PDB entry 1GTH | X-ray diffraction, 2.25 A resolution | chains A and B

== Chain A (and B) ==
Name: Dihydropyrimidine dehydrogenase
Organism: Sus scrofa
Notes: EC 1.3.1.2; chain B of this document is another copy of the same molecule, construct and numbering; everything in this record applies to it too
UniProt: Q28943 (DPYD_PIG); residues 1-1025 here = UniProt positions 1-1025
Chain sequence (1025 residues; numbered 1 to 1025; the number before each row is that of its first residue):
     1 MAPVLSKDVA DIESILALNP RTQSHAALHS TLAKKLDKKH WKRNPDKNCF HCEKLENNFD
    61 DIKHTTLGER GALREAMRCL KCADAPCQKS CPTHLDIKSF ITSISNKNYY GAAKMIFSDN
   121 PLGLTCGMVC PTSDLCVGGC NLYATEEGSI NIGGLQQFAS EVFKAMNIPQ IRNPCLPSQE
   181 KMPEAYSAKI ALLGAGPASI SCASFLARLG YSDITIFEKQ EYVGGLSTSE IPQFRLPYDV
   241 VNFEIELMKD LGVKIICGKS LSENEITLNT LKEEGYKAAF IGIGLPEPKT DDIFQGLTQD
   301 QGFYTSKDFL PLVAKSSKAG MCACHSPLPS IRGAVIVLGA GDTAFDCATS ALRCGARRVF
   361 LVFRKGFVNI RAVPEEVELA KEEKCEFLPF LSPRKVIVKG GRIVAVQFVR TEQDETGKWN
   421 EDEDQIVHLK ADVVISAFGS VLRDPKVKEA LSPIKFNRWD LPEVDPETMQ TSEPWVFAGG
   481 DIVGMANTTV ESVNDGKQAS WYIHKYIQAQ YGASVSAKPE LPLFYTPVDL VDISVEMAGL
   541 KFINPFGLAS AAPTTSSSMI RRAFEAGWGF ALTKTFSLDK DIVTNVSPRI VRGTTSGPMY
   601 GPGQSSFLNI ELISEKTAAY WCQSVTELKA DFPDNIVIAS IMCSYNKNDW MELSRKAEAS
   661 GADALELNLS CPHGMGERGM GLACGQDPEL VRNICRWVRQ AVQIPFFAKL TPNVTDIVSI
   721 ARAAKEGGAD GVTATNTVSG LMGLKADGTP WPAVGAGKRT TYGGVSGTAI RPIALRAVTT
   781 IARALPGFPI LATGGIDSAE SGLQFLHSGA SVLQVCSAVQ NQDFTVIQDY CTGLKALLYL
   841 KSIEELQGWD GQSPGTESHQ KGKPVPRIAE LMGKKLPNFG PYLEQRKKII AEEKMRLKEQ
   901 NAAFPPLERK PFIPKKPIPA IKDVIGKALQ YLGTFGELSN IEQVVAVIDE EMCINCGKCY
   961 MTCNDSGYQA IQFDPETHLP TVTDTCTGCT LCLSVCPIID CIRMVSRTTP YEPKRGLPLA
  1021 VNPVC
Unresolved in the structure: 1, 1021-1025 (chain B: 1, 901-907, 1021-1025)
Sequence notes: conflict D60 (Gly in Q28943)
Small-molecule neighbours:
  - FAD (flavin-adenine dinucleotide): V129, C130, P131, G194, A195, G196, P197, A198, F217, E218, K219, Q220, Y222, G225, L226, E230, I231, R235, K259, S260, L261, G282, I283, G284, P286, K307, L310, T343, D346, V447, G479, G480, D481, N487, T488, T489, S492
  - FMN (flavin mononucleotide): A549, S550, A551, A552, K574, T575, I590, N609, E611, L612, I613, S640, E666, N668, K709, T735, N736, T737, S766, G767, I770, T793, G794, G795, I796, Q814, V815, C816, S817, Q820
  - IDH ((5S)-5-iododihydro-2,4(1h,3h)-pyrimidinedione): N609, E611, L612, N668, S670, C671, P672, H673, N736, T737
  - NADPH (NDP; NADPH dihydro-nicotinamide-adenine-dinucleotide phosphate): P131, K289, D291, G339, A340, G341, D342, T343, A344, R364, K365, R371, V373, S392, P393, A437, F438, G439, N487, T488
  - 4Fe-4S cluster (SF4), molecule 1: C79, L80, K81, C82, A85, P86, C87, I97, K98, I101, G139, C140, N141, L142, I150, I152
  - 4Fe-4S cluster (SF4), molecule 2: C91, P92, T93, L95, I97, N120, C126, G127, C130, T132, L135, C136, I152, G153, Q156, V490
  - 4Fe-4S cluster (SF4), molecule 3: A946, C963, Y968, A970, I971, V982, C986, T987, G988, C989, T990, L991, C992, M1004
  - 4Fe-4S cluster (SF4), molecule 4: I948, C953, I954, N955, C956, G957, K958, C959, F973, P980, C996, P997, I998, C1001, I1002
UniProt features mapped onto this chain:
  - active site: C671 (Proton acceptor)
  - binding site ([4Fe-4S] cluster): C79, C82, C87, C91, C130, C136, C140, Q156, C953, C956, C959, C963, C986, C989, C992, C996
  - binding site (FAD): V129, G194 to A198, E218 to L226, R235, L261, G480 to T489
  - binding site (NADP(+)): A340 to T343, R364, K365, R371, A437 to G439, D481 to N487
  - binding site (FMN): S550, K574, T575, K709, G767, T793 to G795, C816, S817
  - binding site (substrate): N609, N668 to S670, N736, T737
  - modified residue: K384 (N6-acetyllysine)
  - mutagenesis: C126 (C126A: No effect on enzyme activity. Reduced iron content), Q156 (Q156E: Loss of enzyme activity. Reduces iron content), R235 (R235A/K: Loss of enzyme activity. Loss of FAD binding), S670 (S670A: Strongly reduced affinity for uracil. Reduces enzyme activity by 30%), C671 (C671A: Reduces catalytic activity by 99%), H673 (H673Q: Reduces activity by 50%)
Reported in the primary citation:
  - binding site for NADPH: D342, R364, F438, N487
  - conformationally variable residues (loop rearrangement, side-chain flip): A340 to A344, R364, F438, M485 to T488, L669, S670 to L682, A683
  - contacts within the chain: D342-V373 (hydrogen bond), N487-E491 (hydrogen bond), T488-E491 (hydrogen bond), V583-M675 (hydrophobic contact), E611-H673 (backbone contact), L612-M675 (hydrophobic contact), I613-M675 (hydrophobic contact), M642-M675 (hydrophobic contact), S670-K709 (hydrogen bond), S670-N736 (hydrogen bond), I582-R678, M642-M680 (hydrophobic contact)
  - binding site for 5-iodouracil: N609, T737
  - catalytic residues: C671 (citing earlier work)
  - binding site for flavin mononucleotide: I590, K709
  - binding site for IDH: C671
  - binding site for uracil: N609, C671, H673, T737
  - self-association interface (contacts with another copy of this molecule); pairs are residue here / residue on that copy: E677-F935 (hydrogen bond), E677-G936 (hydrogen bond)
  - 4Fe-4S cluster coordination: C130, C989
  - binding site for flavin-adenine dinucleotide: C130, R235, T489, V490
  - catalytic residues: R235 (proposed by the authors, not directly observed)

== Interface between chain A and chain B ==
Residue-residue contacts (542; chain A residue first):
  A2(A) - Q623(B)
  P3(A) - Q623(B)  hydrogen bond (backbone-side chain)
  P3(A) - E627(B)
  V4(A) - E627(B)
  L5(A) - S557(B)
  L5(A) - Y620(B)  hydrophobic
  L5(A) - Q623(B)
  L5(A) - S624(B)
  L5(A) - E627(B)  hydrogen bond (backbone-side chain)
  S6(A) - S557(B)
  S6(A) - S558(B)
  S6(A) - R561(B)  hydrogen bond
  S6(A) - E627(B)  hydrogen bond (backbone-side chain)
  S6(A) - L628(B)
  K7(A) - R561(B)
  D8(A) - S558(B)  hydrogen bond
  D8(A) - R562(B)  salt bridge
  L16(A) - R562(B)
  L18(A) - D84(B)
  N19(A) - R562(B)
  P20(A) - K98(B)
  P20(A) - D823(B)
  P20(A) - T825(B)
  R21(A) - T825(B)
  T22(A) - T825(B)
  T22(A) - Q828(B)
  S24(A) - L523(B)
  H25(A) - E520(B)
  H25(A) - L521(B)
  H25(A) - L523(B)
  A26(A) - S118(B)
  A26(A) - D119(B)
  A26(A) - F205(B)  hydrophobic
  A26(A) - L521(B)  hydrogen bond (backbone-backbone)
  A26(A) - P522(B)
  A26(A) - L523(B)
  A27(A) - H94(B)
  A27(A) - D119(B)  hydrogen bond (backbone-side chain)
  A27(A) - K497(B)  hydrogen bond (backbone-side chain)
  L28(A) - Q498(B)
  L28(A) - P519(B)  hydrophobic
  L28(A) - L521(B)  hydrophobic
  H29(A) - H94(B)
  H29(A) - N494(B)  hydrogen bond (backbone-side chain)
  H29(A) - Q498(B)  hydrogen bond (backbone-side chain)
  S30(A) - P466(B)
  S30(A) - E467(B)
  S30(A) - N494(B)
  S30(A) - Q498(B)  hydrogen bond (backbone-side chain)
  T31(A) - E491(B)  hydrogen bond (side chain-backbone)
  T31(A) - N494(B)  hydrogen bond
  T31(A) - D495(B)  hydrogen bond
  L32(A) - P466(B)  hydrophobic
  L32(A) - M485(B)  hydrophobic
  K34(A) - Q88(B)  hydrogen bond (side chain-backbone)
  K34(A) - K89(B)  hydrogen bond (side chain-backbone)
  K34(A) - C91(B)  hydrogen bond (side chain-backbone)
  K34(A) - P92(B)
  K34(A) - H94(B)  hydrogen bond
  K35(A) - M485(B)  hydrogen bond (side chain-backbone)
  K35(A) - N487(B)
  K35(A) - E491(B)  salt bridge
  D37(A) - K89(B)
  K38(A) - D134(B)  salt bridge
  W41(A) - P86(B)  hydrophobic
  W41(A) - K89(B)
  W41(A) - G139(B)
  K42(A) - S133(B)  hydrogen bond (side chain-backbone)
  K42(A) - G138(B)
  R43(A) - G138(B)  hydrogen bond (backbone-backbone)
  R43(A) - G139(B)
  R43(A) - C140(B)
  R43(A) - N141(B)  hydrogen bond
  R43(A) - Y143(B)
  R43(A) - A144(B)
  N44(A) - S133(B)  hydrogen bond (side chain-backbone)
  N44(A) - G138(B)
  N44(A) - Y143(B)
  P45(A) - Y143(B)
  K47(A) - D134(B)
  K47(A) - R371(B)  hydrogen bond (side chain-backbone)
  K47(A) - V373(B)
  F50(A) - V368(B)
  F50(A) - N369(B)
  F50(A) - R371(B)
  T66(A) - E146(B)
  L67(A) - E146(B)
  G68(A) - E146(B)  hydrogen bond (backbone-side chain)
  R70(A) - T145(B)
  R70(A) - E146(B)  salt bridge
  R70(A) - E147(B)  salt bridge
  G71(A) - E146(B)
  L73(A) - P598(B)  hydrophobic
  R74(A) - R78(B)
  R74(A) - E147(B)  salt bridge
  R74(A) - M599(B)
  M77(A) - S596(B)
  M77(A) - P598(B)  hydrophobic
  R78(A) - R74(B)
  L80(A) - I954(B)  hydrophobic
  L80(A) - C956(B)  hydrophobic
  L80(A) - K958(B)
  L80(A) - P997(B)  hydrophobic
  K81(A) - M961(B)
  C82(A) - C956(B)
  C82(A) - M961(B)
  A83(A) - C956(B)  hydrogen bond (backbone-backbone)
  A83(A) - M961(B)
  A83(A) - F973(B)
  D84(A) - L18(B)
  D84(A) - H978(B)  salt bridge
  P86(A) - W41(B)  hydrophobic
  Q88(A) - K34(B)  hydrogen bond (backbone-side chain)
  K89(A) - K34(B)  hydrogen bond (backbone-side chain)
  K89(A) - D37(B)
  K89(A) - W41(B)
  C91(A) - K34(B)  hydrogen bond (backbone-side chain)
  P92(A) - K34(B)
  H94(A) - A27(B)
  H94(A) - H29(B)
  H94(A) - K34(B)  hydrogen bond
  K98(A) - P20(B)
  K98(A) - M961(B)
  S118(A) - A26(B)
  D119(A) - A26(B)
  D119(A) - A27(B)  hydrogen bond (side chain-backbone)
  S133(A) - K42(B)  hydrogen bond (backbone-side chain)
  S133(A) - N44(B)  hydrogen bond (backbone-side chain)
  D134(A) - K38(B)  salt bridge
  D134(A) - K42(B)  salt bridge
  D134(A) - K47(B)
  L135(A) - K38(B)
  G138(A) - K42(B)
  G138(A) - R43(B)  hydrogen bond (backbone-backbone)
  G138(A) - N44(B)
  G139(A) - W41(B)
  G139(A) - R43(B)
  C140(A) - R43(B)
  N141(A) - R43(B)  hydrogen bond
  N141(A) - I954(B)
  N141(A) - N955(B)  hydrogen bond (side chain-backbone)
  N141(A) - C956(B)
  Y143(A) - R43(B)
  Y143(A) - N44(B)
  Y143(A) - P45(B)
  Y143(A) - K861(B)  hydrogen bond (backbone-side chain)
  A144(A) - R43(B)
  A144(A) - Q860(B)
  A144(A) - K861(B)
  A144(A) - I954(B)  hydrophobic
  T145(A) - R70(B)
  T145(A) - K861(B)
  T145(A) - I954(B)
  E146(A) - T66(B)
  E146(A) - L67(B)
  E146(A) - G68(B)  hydrogen bond (side chain-backbone)
  E146(A) - R70(B)  salt bridge
  E146(A) - G71(B)
  E146(A) - K861(B)
  E146(A) - G862(B)
  E147(A) - R70(B)  salt bridge
  E147(A) - R74(B)  salt bridge
  F205(A) - A26(B)  hydrophobic
  G366(A) - E386(B)
  F367(A) - F367(B)  hydrophobic
  F367(A) - E386(B)  hydrogen bond (backbone-side chain)
  V368(A) - F50(B)
  V368(A) - K384(B)
  V368(A) - E386(B)
  N369(A) - F50(B)
  R371(A) - K47(B)  hydrogen bond (backbone-side chain)
  R371(A) - F50(B)
  V373(A) - K47(B)
  K384(A) - V368(B)
  E386(A) - G366(B)
  E386(A) - F367(B)  hydrogen bond (side chain-backbone)
  E386(A) - V368(B)  hydrogen bond (side chain-backbone)
  E386(A) - F390(B)
  F387(A) - P389(B)
  L388(A) - F390(B)  hydrophobic
  P389(A) - F387(B)
  P389(A) - P389(B)
  F390(A) - E386(B)
  F390(A) - L388(B)  hydrophobic
  R410(A) - L391(B)
  R410(A) - R410(B)
  R410(A) - V427(B)
  Q413(A) - R358(B)
  E415(A) - K430(B)  salt bridge
  Q425(A) - H428(B)
  V427(A) - R410(B)
  H428(A) - Q425(B)
  P466(A) - S30(B)
  P466(A) - L32(B)  hydrophobic
  E467(A) - S30(B)
  M485(A) - L32(B)  hydrophobic
  M485(A) - K35(B)  hydrogen bond (backbone-side chain)
  N487(A) - K35(B)
  E491(A) - T31(B)  hydrogen bond (backbone-side chain)
  E491(A) - K35(B)  salt bridge
  N494(A) - H29(B)  hydrogen bond (side chain-backbone)
  N494(A) - S30(B)
  N494(A) - T31(B)  hydrogen bond
  D495(A) - T31(B)  hydrogen bond
  K497(A) - A27(B)  hydrogen bond (side chain-backbone)
  Q498(A) - L28(B)
  Q498(A) - H29(B)  hydrogen bond (side chain-backbone)
  Q498(A) - S30(B)  hydrogen bond (side chain-backbone)
  P519(A) - L28(B)  hydrophobic
  E520(A) - H25(B)
  L521(A) - H25(B)
  L521(A) - A26(B)  hydrogen bond (backbone-backbone)
  L521(A) - L28(B)  hydrophobic
  P522(A) - A26(B)
  L523(A) - Q23(B)
  L523(A) - S24(B)
  L523(A) - H25(B)
  L523(A) - A26(B)
  A552(A) - S966(B)
  P553(A) - D965(B)
  P553(A) - S966(B)
  T555(A) - Y968(B)
  S557(A) - L5(B)
  S557(A) - S6(B)
  S558(A) - S6(B)
  S558(A) - D8(B)  hydrogen bond
  M559(A) - N964(B)
  M559(A) - D965(B)
  M559(A) - S966(B)
  M559(A) - G967(B)
  M559(A) - Q969(B)
  R561(A) - S6(B)  hydrogen bond (side chain-backbone)
  R562(A) - D8(B)  salt bridge
  R562(A) - L16(B)
  R562(A) - N19(B)
  R562(A) - N964(B)  hydrogen bond (side chain-backbone)
  R562(A) - D965(B)  salt bridge
  R562(A) - Q969(B)
  D579(A) - L1019(B)
  I582(A) - R1015(B)
  V583(A) - R1015(B)  hydrogen bond (backbone-side chain)
  T584(A) - P1013(B)
  T584(A) - R1015(B)  hydrogen bond
  N585(A) - Q943(B)  hydrogen bond (backbone-side chain)
  V586(A) - F935(B)  hydrophobic
  V586(A) - S939(B)
  V586(A) - Q943(B)
  S587(A) - E942(B)
  S587(A) - Q943(B)  hydrogen bond
  S587(A) - V944(B)  hydrogen bond (side chain-backbone)
  S587(A) - T987(B)
  S587(A) - G988(B)
  P588(A) - V944(B)
  P588(A) - G988(B)
  P588(A) - T990(B)
  R589(A) - Y968(B)  hydrogen bond
  R589(A) - T987(B)  hydrogen bond
  R589(A) - C989(B)  hydrogen bond (backbone-backbone)
  R589(A) - T990(B)
  I590(A) - C989(B)  hydrogen bond (backbone-backbone)
  I590(A) - T990(B)
  I590(A) - L991(B)  hydrophobic
  I590(A) - S994(B)  hydrogen bond (backbone-side chain)
  V591(A) - S994(B)
  R592(A) - S994(B)  hydrogen bond (backbone-side chain)
  T595(A) - S605(B)
  T595(A) - T768(B)  hydrogen bond (backbone-side chain)
  T595(A) - A769(B)
  T595(A) - P772(B)
  S596(A) - M77(B)
  S596(A) - S596(B)
  P598(A) - L73(B)  hydrophobic
  P598(A) - M77(B)  hydrophobic
  M599(A) - R74(B)
  M599(A) - M77(B)  hydrophobic
  Y600(A) - C996(B)
  Y600(A) - P997(B)
  Y600(A) - I999(B)  hydrophobic
  G601(A) - K958(B)
  G601(A) - V995(B)
  G601(A) - C996(B)
  G601(A) - P997(B)
  P602(A) - K958(B)
  Q604(A) - S994(B)
  S605(A) - T595(B)
  F607(A) - L991(B)  hydrophobic
  I610(A) - F935(B)
  L612(A) - F935(B)  hydrophobic
  E615(A) - Y1011(B)
  E615(A) - P1013(B)
  E615(A) - K1014(B)
  E615(A) - R1015(B)  hydrogen bond (backbone-side chain)
  K616(A) - K1014(B)
  K616(A) - R1015(B)
  K616(A) - G1016(B)
  T617(A) - R1015(B)  hydrogen bond (backbone-backbone)
  T617(A) - L1017(B)
  T617(A) - L1019(B)
  A619(A) - L1017(B)
  Y620(A) - L5(B)  hydrophobic
  Y620(A) - R1015(B)
  Y620(A) - G1016(B)
  Y620(A) - L1017(B)
  Q623(A) - A2(B)
  Q623(A) - P3(B)  hydrogen bond (side chain-backbone)
  Q623(A) - L5(B)
  S624(A) - L5(B)
  E627(A) - P3(B)
  E627(A) - V4(B)
  E627(A) - L5(B)  hydrogen bond (side chain-backbone)
  E627(A) - S6(B)  hydrogen bond
  L628(A) - S6(B)
  G674(A) - F935(B)
  E677(A) - T934(B)
  E677(A) - F935(B)  hydrogen bond (side chain-backbone)
  E677(A) - G936(B)  hydrogen bond (side chain-backbone)
  Q686(A) - T715(B)
  V714(A) - T715(B)
  T715(A) - Q686(B)
  T715(A) - V714(B)
  T715(A) - T715(B)  hydrogen bond (backbone-side chain)
  V738(A) - I773(B)  hydrophobic
  S739(A) - R776(B)  hydrogen bond
  G740(A) - P772(B)
  G740(A) - R776(B)
  L741(A) - P772(B)  hydrogen bond (backbone-backbone)
  L741(A) - L775(B)
  L741(A) - T779(B)
  L741(A) - L932(B)  hydrophobic
  M742(A) - P772(B)  hydrophobic
  G743(A) - L775(B)
  G743(A) - Q804(B)
  L744(A) - Q804(B)  hydrogen bond (backbone-side chain)
  L744(A) - S808(B)
  L744(A) - A928(B)  hydrophobic
  K745(A) - D850(B)
  A746(A) - L803(B)
  A746(A) - H807(B)
  A746(A) - K841(B)  hydrogen bond (backbone-side chain)
  A746(A) - D850(B)  hydrogen bond (backbone-side chain)
  A746(A) - G851(B)
  G748(A) - H807(B)
  G748(A) - A928(B)
  G748(A) - Y931(B)
  T749(A) - Y931(B)
  P750(A) - Y931(B)
  V754(A) - S939(B)
  G755(A) - E942(B)
  A756(A) - E942(B)  hydrogen bond (backbone-side chain)
  G757(A) - Y931(B)
  K758(A) - Y931(B)
  R759(A) - Q930(B)  hydrogen bond (side chain-backbone)
  R759(A) - Y931(B)
  R759(A) - L932(B)  hydrogen bond (side chain-backbone)
  R759(A) - G933(B)
  R759(A) - E937(B)  salt bridge
  R759(A) - L938(B)
  T760(A) - Y931(B)  hydrogen bond (backbone-backbone)
  T760(A) - L932(B)
  T760(A) - G933(B)  hydrogen bond (backbone-backbone)
  T760(A) - L938(B)
  T761(A) - G933(B)  hydrogen bond (side chain-backbone)
  T761(A) - T934(B)
  T761(A) - F935(B)
  T761(A) - L938(B)
  Y762(A) - R776(B)
  Y762(A) - T779(B)  hydrogen bond
  Y762(A) - T780(B)  hydrogen bond (side chain-backbone)
  V765(A) - P772(B)  hydrophobic
  T768(A) - T595(B)  hydrogen bond (side chain-backbone)
  A769(A) - T595(B)
  R771(A) - T594(B)
  P772(A) - T595(B)
  P772(A) - G740(B)
  P772(A) - L741(B)  hydrogen bond (backbone-backbone)
  P772(A) - M742(B)  hydrophobic
  P772(A) - V765(B)  hydrophobic
  I773(A) - V738(B)  hydrophobic
  I773(A) - I773(B)  hydrophobic
  L775(A) - L741(B)
  L775(A) - G743(B)
  R776(A) - S739(B)  hydrogen bond
  R776(A) - G740(B)
  R776(A) - Y762(B)
  T779(A) - L741(B)
  T779(A) - Y762(B)  hydrogen bond
  T780(A) - Y762(B)  hydrogen bond (backbone-side chain)
  L803(A) - A746(B)
  Q804(A) - G743(B)
  Q804(A) - L744(B)  hydrogen bond (side chain-backbone)
  H807(A) - A746(B)
  H807(A) - G748(B)
  S808(A) - L744(B)
  V819(A) - D965(B)
  V819(A) - S966(B)
  Q820(A) - T962(B)  hydrogen bond (backbone-side chain)
  Q820(A) - S966(B)  hydrogen bond (backbone-side chain)
  Q820(A) - L991(B)
  Q820(A) - V995(B)
  N821(A) - K958(B)  hydrogen bond (backbone-side chain)
  Q822(A) - M961(B)
  D823(A) - P20(B)
  D823(A) - M961(B)
  D823(A) - D965(B)
  F824(A) - D965(B)  hydrogen bond (backbone-side chain)
  T825(A) - P20(B)
  T825(A) - R21(B)
  T825(A) - T22(B)
  Q828(A) - T22(B)
  K841(A) - A746(B)  hydrogen bond (side chain-backbone)
  D850(A) - K745(B)
  D850(A) - A746(B)  hydrogen bond (side chain-backbone)
  G851(A) - A746(B)
  Q860(A) - A144(B)
  K861(A) - Y143(B)  hydrogen bond (side chain-backbone)
  K861(A) - A144(B)
  K861(A) - T145(B)
  K861(A) - E146(B)
  G862(A) - E146(B)
  A928(A) - L744(B)  hydrophobic
  A928(A) - G748(B)
  Q930(A) - R759(B)  hydrogen bond (backbone-side chain)
  Y931(A) - G748(B)
  Y931(A) - T749(B)
  Y931(A) - P750(B)
  Y931(A) - G757(B)
  Y931(A) - K758(B)
  Y931(A) - R759(B)
  Y931(A) - T760(B)  hydrogen bond (backbone-backbone)
  L932(A) - L741(B)  hydrophobic
  L932(A) - R759(B)  hydrogen bond (backbone-side chain)
  L932(A) - T760(B)
  G933(A) - R759(B)
  G933(A) - T760(B)  hydrogen bond (backbone-backbone)
  G933(A) - T761(B)  hydrogen bond (backbone-side chain)
  T934(A) - E677(B)  hydrogen bond
  T934(A) - T761(B)
  F935(A) - I610(B)
  F935(A) - L612(B)  hydrophobic
  F935(A) - G674(B)
  F935(A) - E677(B)  hydrogen bond (backbone-side chain)
  F935(A) - T761(B)
  G936(A) - E677(B)  hydrogen bond (backbone-side chain)
  E937(A) - R759(B)  salt bridge
  L938(A) - R759(B)
  L938(A) - T760(B)
  L938(A) - T761(B)
  S939(A) - V586(B)
  S939(A) - V754(B)
  N940(A) - V586(B)
  E942(A) - S587(B)
  E942(A) - G755(B)
  E942(A) - A756(B)  hydrogen bond (side chain-backbone)
  Q943(A) - N585(B)  hydrogen bond (side chain-backbone)
  Q943(A) - V586(B)
  Q943(A) - S587(B)  hydrogen bond
  V944(A) - S587(B)  hydrogen bond (backbone-side chain)
  V944(A) - P588(B)
  I954(A) - L80(B)  hydrophobic
  I954(A) - N141(B)
  I954(A) - A144(B)  hydrophobic
  I954(A) - T145(B)
  N955(A) - N141(B)
  C956(A) - L80(B)  hydrophobic
  C956(A) - C82(B)
  C956(A) - A83(B)  hydrogen bond (backbone-backbone)
  C956(A) - N141(B)
  K958(A) - L80(B)
  K958(A) - G601(B)
  K958(A) - P602(B)
  K958(A) - N821(B)  hydrogen bond (side chain-backbone)
  M961(A) - K81(B)
  M961(A) - C82(B)
  M961(A) - A83(B)
  M961(A) - K98(B)
  M961(A) - Q822(B)
  M961(A) - D823(B)
  T962(A) - Q820(B)  hydrogen bond (side chain-backbone)
  N964(A) - M559(B)
  N964(A) - R562(B)  hydrogen bond (backbone-side chain)
  D965(A) - P553(B)
  D965(A) - M559(B)
  D965(A) - R562(B)  salt bridge
  D965(A) - V819(B)
  D965(A) - D823(B)
  D965(A) - F824(B)  hydrogen bond (side chain-backbone)
  S966(A) - A552(B)
  S966(A) - P553(B)
  S966(A) - M559(B)
  S966(A) - V819(B)
  S966(A) - Q820(B)  hydrogen bond (side chain-backbone)
  G967(A) - M559(B)
  Y968(A) - T555(B)
  Y968(A) - R589(B)  hydrogen bond
  Q969(A) - M559(B)  hydrogen bond
  Q969(A) - R562(B)
  F973(A) - A83(B)
  H978(A) - D84(B)  salt bridge
  T987(A) - S587(B)
  T987(A) - R589(B)  hydrogen bond
  G988(A) - S587(B)
  G988(A) - P588(B)
  C989(A) - R589(B)  hydrogen bond (backbone-backbone)
  C989(A) - I590(B)  hydrogen bond (backbone-backbone)
  T990(A) - P588(B)
  T990(A) - R589(B)
  T990(A) - I590(B)
  L991(A) - I590(B)  hydrophobic
  L991(A) - F607(B)  hydrophobic
  L991(A) - Q820(B)
  S994(A) - I590(B)  hydrogen bond (side chain-backbone)
  S994(A) - V591(B)
  S994(A) - R592(B)  hydrogen bond (side chain-backbone)
  S994(A) - Q604(B)
  V995(A) - G601(B)
  V995(A) - Q820(B)
  C996(A) - Y600(B)
  C996(A) - G601(B)
  P997(A) - L80(B)  hydrophobic
  P997(A) - Y600(B)
  P997(A) - G601(B)
  I999(A) - Y600(B)  hydrophobic
  Y1011(A) - E615(B)  hydrogen bond
  P1013(A) - T584(B)
  P1013(A) - E615(B)
  K1014(A) - E615(B)
  K1014(A) - K616(B)
  R1015(A) - I582(B)
  R1015(A) - V583(B)  hydrogen bond (side chain-backbone)
  R1015(A) - T584(B)  hydrogen bond
  R1015(A) - E615(B)  hydrogen bond (side chain-backbone)
  R1015(A) - K616(B)
  R1015(A) - T617(B)  hydrogen bond (backbone-backbone)
  R1015(A) - Y620(B)
  G1016(A) - K616(B)
  G1016(A) - Y620(B)
  L1017(A) - T617(B)  hydrogen bond (backbone-side chain)
  L1017(A) - A619(B)
  L1017(A) - Y620(B)
  L1017(A) - Q623(B)
  L1019(A) - D579(B)
  L1019(A) - T617(B)
Interface residues without a listed pair, chain A (270 interface residues in all): Q23, N48, S90, K107, L142, R358, I370, A372, P374, L391, E412, I426, L429, W501, Y502, T594, G597, R678, N713, D747, W751, R783, L837, G957, Y960, P975, M1004, A1020
Interface residues without a listed pair, chain B (270 interface residues in all): K7, N48, S90, L135, L142, I370, A372, P374, C385, E412, Q413, I426, W501, Y502, G597, R678, N713, D747, W751, R771, R783, L837, N940, G957, Y960, P975, M1004, P1018, A1020

== Summary ==
The chain A/chain B interface involves 270 residues from each chain, with 131 hydrogen bonds and 20 salt
bridges. Among the polar pairs are D8(A)-R562(B), K35(A)-E491(B) and K38(A)-D134(B). From the paper: catalytic
residues C671(A) and R235(A); a binding site for NADPH at D342(A), R364(A) and F438(A) among others.
Both chains are Dihydropyrimidine dehydrogenase (Sus scrofa). Entry 1GTH (Dihydropyrimidine dehydrogenase
(dpd) from pig, ternary complex with NADPH and 5-iodouracil) was determined by X-ray diffraction, deposited
together with 1GT8 and 1GTE.
